4YY3 - chains A and Q of the 22 polymer chains in the assembly; structure by X-ray diffraction, 3.60 A resolution.

Chain A:
Molecule: 16S rRNA
Source organism: Thermus thermophilus HB8
Sequence (1522 nucleotides; each row starts with the number of its first residue; note: 42 numbers in that range are skipped by the numbering (no residue carries them; nothing is unmodelled there); a row labelled like 190A-190L holds insertion residues (190A, then the next letters in order); numbering starts at 0):
     0 UUUGUUGGAG AGUUUGAUCC UGGCUCAGGG UGAACGCUGG CGGCGUGCCU AAGACAUGCA
    60 AGUCGUGCGG G
    73 CCGCGGGGUU UU
    88 ACUCCG
    95 UGGUC
   101 AGCGGCGGAC GGGUGAGUAA CGCGUGGGU
  129A G
   130 ACCUACCCGG AAGAGGGGGA CAACCCGGGG AAACUCGGGC UAAUCCCCCA UGUGGACCCG
   190 C
190A-190L CCCUUGGGGUGU
   191 GUCCAAAGGG CUUU
   216 GCCCGCUUCC GGAUGGGCCC GCGUCCCAUC AGCUAGUUGG UGGGGUAAUG GCCCACCAAG
   276 GCGACGACGG GUAGCCGGUC UGAGAGGAUG GCCGGCCACA GGGGCACUGA GACACGGGCC
   336 CCACUCCUAC GGGAGGCAGC AGUUAGGAAU CUUCCGCAAU GGGCGCAAGC CUGACGGAGC
   396 GACGCCGCUU GGAGGAAGAA GCCCUUCGGG GUGUAAACUC CUGAA
   442 CCCGGGACGA AACCCCCGAC GA
   474 GGGGACUGAC GGUACCGGG
   494 GUAAUAGCGC CGGCCAACUC CGUGCCAGCA GCCGCGGUAA UACGGAGGGC GCGAGCGUUA
   554 CCCGGAUUCA CUGGGCGUAA AGGGCGUGUA GGCGGCCUGG GGCGUCCCAU GUGAAAGACC
   614 ACGGCUCAAC CGUGGGGGAG CGUGGGAUAC GCUCAGGCUA GACGGUGGGA GAGGGUGGUG
   674 GAAUUCCCGG AGUAGCGGUG AAAUGCGCAG AUACCGGGAG GAACGCCGAU GGCGAAGGCA
   734 GCCACCUGGU CCACCCGUGA CGCUGAGGCG CGAAAGCGUG GGGAGCAAAC CGGAUUAGAU
   794 ACCCGGGUAG UCCACGCCCU AAACGAUGCG CGCUAGGUCU CUGGGUCU
   848 CCUGGGGGCC GAAGCUAACG CGUUAAGCGC GCCGCCUGGG GAGUACGGCC GCAAGGCUGA
   908 AACUCAAAGG AAUUGACGGG GGCCCGCACA AGCGGUGGAG CAUGUGGUUU AAUUCGAAGC
   968 AACGCGAAGA ACCUUACCAG GCCUUGACAU GCUAGG
 1003A G
  1004 AACCCGGGUG AAAGCCUGGG GUGCCCC
1030A-1030D GCGA
  1031 GGGGAGCCCU AGCACAGGUG CUGCAUGGCC GUCGUCAGCU CGUGCCGUGA GGUGUUGGGU
  1091 UAAGUCCCGC AACGAGCGCA ACCCCCGCCG UUAGUUGCCA GCGGUUCGGC CGGGCACUCU
  1151 AACGGGACUG CCCGCGAAA
  1171 GCGGGAGGAA GGAGGGGACG ACGUCUGGUC AGCAUGGCCC UUACGGCCUG GGCGACACAC
  1231 GUGCUACAAU GCCCACUACA AAGCGAUGCC ACCCGGCAAC GGGGAGCUAA UCGCAAAAAG
  1291 GUGGGCCCAG UUCGGAUUGG GGUCUGCAAC CCGACCCCAU GAAGCCGGAA UCGCUAGUAA
  1351 UCGCGGAUCA G
 1361A C
  1362 CAUGCCGCGG UGAAUACGUU CCCGGGCCUU GUACACACCG CCCGUCACGC CAUGGGAGCG
  1422 GGCUCUACCC GAAGUCGCCG GG
  1446 AGCCUACGGG
  1459 CAGGCGCCGA GGGUAGGGCC CGUGACUGGG GCGAAGUCGU AACAAGGUAG CUGUACCGGA
  1519 AGGUGCGGCU GGAUCACCUC CUUUCU
Not modelled in the structure: 0-4, 1535-1538
Metal / ion sites: Mg2+ site 1 near G21 (its only coordinating residue here); Mg2+ site 2: G46, G394; Mg2+ site 3: C48, G115; Mg2+ site 4 near A53 (its only coordinating residue here); Mg2+ site 5: C58, U387; Mg2+ site 6 near G111 (its only coordinating residue here); Mg2+ site 7: G117, G289; Mg2+ site 8 near G122 (its only coordinating residue here); Mg2+ site 9: U129, G231, G232; Mg2+ site 10 near G190K (its only coordinating residue here); Mg2+ site 11 near U190J (its only coordinating residue here); Mg2+ site 12 near A195 (its only coordinating residue here); 80 more Mg2+ sites not listed

Chain Q:
Protein: 30S ribosomal protein S17
Source organism: Thermus thermophilus HB8
Reference sequence: Q5SHP7 (RS17_THET8); numbering as in UniProt (aligned over 1-105)
Amino-acid sequence (105 residues; each row starts with the number of its first residue):
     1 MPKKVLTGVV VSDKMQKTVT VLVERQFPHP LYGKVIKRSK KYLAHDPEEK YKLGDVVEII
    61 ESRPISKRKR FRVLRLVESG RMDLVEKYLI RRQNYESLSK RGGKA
Not modelled in the structure: 1, 102-105

Interface between chain A and chain Q:
Contacting residue pairs (83):
  G127(A) - Pro2(Q)  hydrogen bond to the sugar
  G127(A) - Glu61(Q)  hydrogen bond to the base
  G128(A) - Pro2(Q)  sugar contact
  G128(A) - Lys3(Q)  hydrogen bond to the phosphate
  G128(A) - Glu61(Q)  sugar contact
  U129(A) - Lys3(Q)  salt bridge to the phosphate
  A130(A) - Arg63(Q)  salt bridge to the phosphate
  A130(A) - Pro64(Q)  base contact
  U190E(A) - Ser62(Q)  base contact
  U190E(A) - Arg63(Q)  hydrogen bond to the sugar
  U190E(A) - Arg72(Q)  hydrogen bond to the base
  C234(A) - Glu61(Q)  base contact
  C234(A) - Pro64(Q)  sugar contact
  C234(A) - Arg70(Q)  sugar contact
  C235(A) - Glu61(Q)  sugar contact
  C235(A) - Arg70(Q)  salt bridge to the phosphate
  C235(A) - Phe71(Q)  sugar contact
  G236(A) - Lys40(Q)  salt bridge to the phosphate
  G236(A) - Tyr42(Q)  phosphate contact
  C237(A) - Arg25(Q)  salt bridge to the phosphate
  C237(A) - Lys40(Q)  salt bridge to the phosphate
  C237(A) - Tyr42(Q)  phosphate contact
  G238(A) - Arg25(Q)  salt bridge to the phosphate
  A246(A) - Leu98(Q)  sugar contact
  A246(A) - Ser99(Q)  sugar contact
  G247(A) - Ser99(Q)  phosphate contact
  G247(A) - Lys100(Q)  salt bridge to the phosphate
  U253(A) - Met15(Q)  hydrogen bond to the sugar
  G254(A) - Met15(Q)  sugar contact
  G254(A) - Gln16(Q)  hydrogen bond to the sugar
  G254(A) - Thr18(Q)  hydrogen bond to the sugar
  G254(A) - Ser66(Q)  hydrogen bond to the phosphate
  G254(A) - Lys67(Q)  phosphate contact
  G254(A) - Arg68(Q)  phosphate contact
  G254(A) - Lys69(Q)  hydrogen bond to the phosphate
  G255(A) - Gln16(Q)  hydrogen bond to the sugar
  G255(A) - Lys17(Q)  hydrogen bond to the phosphate
  G255(A) - Thr18(Q)  sugar contact
  G255(A) - Ile65(Q)  phosphate contact
  G255(A) - Ser66(Q)  phosphate contact
  G255(A) - Lys69(Q)  salt bridge to the phosphate
  U256(A) - Lys17(Q)  salt bridge to the phosphate
  U264(A) - Arg63(Q)  sugar contact
  U264(A) - Pro64(Q)  hydrogen bond to the sugar
  G265(A) - Pro64(Q)  sugar contact
  G265(A) - Ile65(Q)  phosphate contact
  G265(A) - Ser66(Q)  sugar contact
  G265(A) - Lys67(Q)  hydrogen bond to the sugar
  G266(A) - Lys67(Q)  phosphate contact
  C267(A) - Lys67(Q)  salt bridge to the phosphate
  A273(A) - Gln16(Q)  sugar contact
  G275(A) - Lys14(Q)  sugar contact
  G275(A) - Met15(Q)  sugar contact
  G276(A) - Ser12(Q)  hydrogen bond to the phosphate
  G276(A) - Met15(Q)  sugar contact
  G276(A) - Thr20(Q)  phosphate contact
  G276(A) - Arg68(Q)  hydrogen bond to the phosphate
  C277(A) - Lys41(Q)  salt bridge to the phosphate
  C277(A) - Arg68(Q)  salt bridge to the phosphate
  G278(A) - Lys41(Q)  salt bridge to the phosphate
  G278(A) - Tyr95(Q)  base contact
  A279(A) - Tyr95(Q)  hydrogen bond to the phosphate
  A279(A) - Leu98(Q)  hydrogen bond to the base
  C280(A) - Lys37(Q)  base contact
  C280(A) - Arg38(Q)  hydrogen bond to the sugar
  C280(A) - Ser39(Q)  hydrogen bond to the base
  C280(A) - Arg91(Q)  base contact
  C564(A) - Leu31(Q)  base contact
  C564(A) - Tyr32(Q)  sugar contact
  U582(A) - Ile90(Q)  sugar contact
  U582(A) - Asn94(Q)  sugar contact
  A583(A) - Ile90(Q)  sugar contact
  A583(A) - Arg91(Q)  sugar contact
  A583(A) - Asn94(Q)  hydrogen bond to the sugar
  G585(A) - Lys34(Q)  hydrogen bond to the phosphate
  C586(A) - Lys34(Q)  salt bridge to the phosphate
  G635(A) - Pro2(Q)  sugar contact
  U636(A) - Pro2(Q)  sugar contact
  A759(A) - Asn94(Q)  base contact
  G760(A) - Asn94(Q)  hydrogen bond to the base
  G760(A) - Leu98(Q)  sugar contact
  C896(A) - Lys100(Q)  salt bridge to the phosphate
  C897(A) - Arg101(Q)  sugar contact
Interface residues without a listed pair, chain A (47 interface residues in all): G190F, C272, A300, G301, G584, G597, G761, C879, G895
Interface residues without a listed pair, chain Q (46 interface residues in all): Lys4, Val35, Leu43, His45, Lys87, Arg92, Ser97

Summary:
Chain A and chain Q form an interface of 47 and 46 residues respectively; the contacts include 23 hydrogen
bonds and 16 salt bridges. Polar pairs include G127(A)-Glu61(Q), U190E(A)-Arg72(Q) and A279(A)-Leu98(Q).
G46(A) and G394(A) form the Mg2+ site 2.
Chain A is 16S rRNA and chain Q is 30S ribosomal protein S17, both from Thermus thermophilus HB8; the
structure, 30S ribosomal subunit- HigB complex, was determined by X-ray diffraction.
